PDB entry 1MYI | X-ray diffraction, 2.00 A resolution | chain A

[Chain A]
Name: Myoglobin
Organism: Sus scrofa
UniProtKB: P02189 (MYG_PIG); residues 1-153 here = UniProt positions 1-153
Sequence (153 residues; numbered 1 to 153; the number before each row is that of its first residue):
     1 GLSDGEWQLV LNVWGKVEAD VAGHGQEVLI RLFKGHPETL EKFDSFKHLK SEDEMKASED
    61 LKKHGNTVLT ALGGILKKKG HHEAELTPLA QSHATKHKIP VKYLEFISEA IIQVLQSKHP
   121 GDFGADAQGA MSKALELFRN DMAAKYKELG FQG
Differences from the reference sequence: conflict S45 (Lys in P02189)
Ion coordination: heme Fe near H93 (its only coordinating residue here)
Residues lining bound ligands: heme (HEM): L32, T39, K42, F43, S45, H64, T67, V68, A71, L72, L89, S92, H93, K96, H97, I99, Y103, L104, I107, I111, F138

[In short]
Bound to chain A: heme.
Chain A is Myoglobin (Sus scrofa); the structure, High resolution X-ray structures of pig metmyoglobin and two
CD3 mutants MB(LYS45-> arg) and MB(LYS45-> ser), was determined by X-ray diffraction, deposited together with
1MYG and 1MYH.
